6R31 - chain A; structure by X-ray diffraction, 2.60 A resolution.

# Chain A
Molecule: Endoglucanase H
Organism: Clostridium thermocellum (strain ATCC 27405 / DSM 1237 / NBRC 103400 / NCIMB 10682 / NRRL B-4536 / VPI 7372)
Notes: EC 3.2.1.4
Reference sequence: P16218 (GUNH_CLOTH); residues 4-170 here correspond to UniProt positions 655-821 (UniProt number = residue number + 651)
Amino-acid sequence (178 residues; row label = number of the first residue in the row):
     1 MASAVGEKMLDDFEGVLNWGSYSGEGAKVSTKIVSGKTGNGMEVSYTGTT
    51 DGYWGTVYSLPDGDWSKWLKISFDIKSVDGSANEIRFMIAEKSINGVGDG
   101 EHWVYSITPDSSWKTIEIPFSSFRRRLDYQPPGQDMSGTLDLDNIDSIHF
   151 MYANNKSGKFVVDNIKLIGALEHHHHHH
Not modelled in the structure: 1-2, 79, 174-178
Construct notes: initiating methionine (1); expression tag (2-3, 171-178)
Bound ions: Ca2+ site 1: Asp12, Glu14, Thr38, Asn40, Asp163; Ca2+ site 2: Glu91, Glu101, Asp135, Ser137, Thr139, Asp141
What the authors report for this chain:
  - binding site for beta-D-glucopyranose: Tyr22, Glu25, Tyr53, Asp99, Arg126, Tyr129, Asp146, Tyr152
  - mutagenesis - R126A (100-fold): decreased binding to beta-glucans
  - mutagenesis - E25A, D51A, D99A (4-fold), D146A (10-fold): decreased binding to beta-glucan
  - mutagenesis - V57A: unchanged binding to mixed-linked ligands
  - mutagenesis - E25A, D51A: decreased binding to HEC
  - mutagenesis - S59A/D146A: abolished binding to beta-glucan
  - mutagenesis - S59A/D146A: abolished binding to hydroxyethyl cellulose (HEC)

# Summary
Asp12, Glu14, Thr38, Asn40 and Asp163 form the Ca2+ site 1. Glu91, Glu101, Asp135, Ser137, Thr139 and Asp141
coordinate Ca2+ site 2. The paper reports a binding site for beta-D-glucopyranose at Tyr22, Glu25 and Tyr53
among others; E25A, D51A and D99A, among others, reduce binding to beta-glucan; 7 substitutions were tested in
all.
Chain A is Endoglucanase H (Clostridium thermocellum (strain ATCC 27405 / DSM 1237 / NBRC 103400 / NCIMB 10682
/ NRRL B-4536 / VPI 7372)); the structure, Family 11 Carbohydrate-Binding Module from Clostridium thermocellum
in complex with beta-1,3-1,4-mixed-linked tetrasaccharide, was determined by X-ray diffraction together with
6R3M from the same study.
